Entry 5OFJ (X-ray diffraction, 1.34 A resolution); this record covers chain A.

Chain A:
Name: Glycoside hydrolase family 48
Source organism: Caldicellulosiruptor bescii (strain ATCC BAA-1888 / DSM 6725 / Z-1320)
UniProtKB: B9MKT7 (B9MKT7_CALBD); residues 1-336 here correspond to UniProt positions 38-373 (UniProt number = residue number + 37)
Sequence (339 residues; row label = number of the first residue in the row; numbers below 1 keep their minus sign (Asp-2 is residue -2)):
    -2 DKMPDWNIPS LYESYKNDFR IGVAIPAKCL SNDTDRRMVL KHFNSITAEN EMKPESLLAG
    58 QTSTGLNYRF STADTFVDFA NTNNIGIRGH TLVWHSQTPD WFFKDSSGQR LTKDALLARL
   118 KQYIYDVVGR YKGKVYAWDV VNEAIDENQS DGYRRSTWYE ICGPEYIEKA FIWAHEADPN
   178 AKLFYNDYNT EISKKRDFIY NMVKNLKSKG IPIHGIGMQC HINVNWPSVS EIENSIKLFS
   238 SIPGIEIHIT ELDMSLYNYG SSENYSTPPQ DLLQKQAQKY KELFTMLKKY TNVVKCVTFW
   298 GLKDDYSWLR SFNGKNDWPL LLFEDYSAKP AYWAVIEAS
Differences from the reference sequence: expression tag (-2 to 0); conflict Leu319 (Phe356 in B9MKT7)
Small-molecule neighbours: citrate anion (FLC): Arg17, Tyr133, Lys179, Glu243, His245, Lys292

Overview:
Ligands of chain A: citrate anion.
Chain A is Glycoside hydrolase family 48 (Caldicellulosiruptor bescii (strain ATCC BAA-1888 / DSM 6725 /
Z-1320)); the structure, Crystal structure of N-terminal domain of bifunctional CbXyn10C, was determined by
X-ray diffraction together with 5OFK and 5OFL from the same study.
